Entry 8P0W (electron microscopy, 2.90 A resolution); this record covers chains D and H of the 12 polymer chains in the assembly.

== Chain D ==
Molecule: COMM domain-containing protein 4
Source organism: Homo sapiens
UniProtKB: Q9H0A8 (COMD4_HUMAN); residue numbers follow UniProt; this construct covers 1-199
Amino-acid sequence (199 residues; numbered 1 to 199; the number before each row is that of its first residue):
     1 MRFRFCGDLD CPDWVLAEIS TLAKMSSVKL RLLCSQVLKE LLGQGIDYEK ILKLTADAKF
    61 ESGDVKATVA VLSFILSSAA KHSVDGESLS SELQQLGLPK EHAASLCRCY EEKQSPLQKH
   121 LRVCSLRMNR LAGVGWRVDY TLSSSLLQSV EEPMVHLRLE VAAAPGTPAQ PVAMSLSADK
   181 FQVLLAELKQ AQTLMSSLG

== Chain H ==
Molecule: COMM domain-containing protein 8
Source organism: Homo sapiens
UniProtKB: Q9NX08 (COMD8_HUMAN); residue numbers follow UniProt; this construct covers 1-183
Amino-acid sequence (183 residues; numbered 1 to 183; the number before each row is that of its first residue):
     1 MEPEEGTPLW RLQKLPAELG PQLLHKIIDG ICGRAYPVYQ DYHTVWESEE WMHVLEDIAK
    61 FFKAIVGKNL PDEEIFQQLN QLNSLHQETI MKCVKSRKDE IKQALSREIV AISSAQLQDF
   121 DWQVKLALSS DKIAALRMPL LSLHLDVKEN GEVKPYSIEM SREELQNLIQ SLEAANKVVL
   181 QLK

== Interface between chain D and chain H ==
Contacting residue pairs - 87 pairs, chain D then chain H:
  Ala-80(D) / Ile-133(H)
  Lys-81(D) / Ser-130(H)
  Lys-81(D) / Asp-131(H)
  Lys-81(D) / Lys-132(H)
  Lys-81(D) / Ile-133(H)
  Lys-81(D) / Ala-134(H)  hydrogen bond (backbone-backbone)
  Leu-121(D) / Lys-132(H)
  Arg-122(D) / Ala-135(H)
  Arg-122(D) / Leu-136(H)
  Arg-122(D) / Arg-137(H)
  Ser-125(D) / Ser-130(H)  hydrogen bond
  Ser-125(D) / Leu-136(H)
  Arg-127(D) / Leu-140(H)
  Arg-127(D) / Glu-159(H)  salt bridge
  Arg-127(D) / Ser-161(H)
  Arg-127(D) / Glu-164(H)  salt bridge
  Met-128(D) / Glu-159(H)  hydrogen bond (backbone-side chain)
  Asn-129(D) / Ser-157(H)  hydrogen bond (side chain-backbone)
  Asn-129(D) / Glu-159(H)  hydrogen bond (backbone-side chain)
  Arg-130(D) / Glu-159(H)
  Arg-130(D) / Glu-164(H)
  Leu-131(D) / Glu-159(H)
  Leu-131(D) / Met-160(H)  hydrophobic
  Leu-131(D) / Glu-164(H)  hydrogen bond (backbone-side chain)
  Val-134(D) / Leu-168(H)  hydrophobic
  Trp-136(D) / Ser-171(H)
  Trp-136(D) / Ala-174(H)  hydrophobic
  Trp-136(D) / Ala-175(H)  hydrophobic
  Val-138(D) / Ala-175(H)
  Tyr-140(D) / Leu-182(H)  hydrophobic
  Ser-144(D) / Ile-109(H)
  Leu-146(D) / Gly-67(H)
  Leu-146(D) / Leu-105(H)
  Leu-146(D) / Glu-108(H)
  Leu-147(D) / Gly-67(H)
  Leu-147(D) / Ser-106(H)
  Leu-147(D) / Ile-109(H)  hydrophobic
  Gln-148(D) / Gly-67(H)  hydrogen bond (backbone-backbone)
  Gln-148(D) / Lys-68(H)
  Val-150(D) / Ile-109(H)  hydrophobic
  Glu-152(D) / Ser-106(H)  hydrogen bond
  Val-155(D) / Val-179(H)  hydrophobic
  Leu-157(D) / Leu-172(H)  hydrophobic
  Leu-159(D) / Ile-158(H)  hydrophobic
  Gln-170(D) / Tyr-156(H)
  Val-172(D) / Tyr-156(H)  hydrophobic
  Ala-173(D) / Ala-115(H)
  Met-174(D) / Ala-115(H)
  Met-174(D) / Leu-145(H)  hydrophobic
  Ser-175(D) / Ser-113(H)
  Ser-175(D) / Ala-115(H)  hydrogen bond (backbone-backbone)
  Ser-175(D) / Gln-116(H)
  Ser-175(D) / Leu-117(H)  hydrogen bond (backbone-backbone)
  Leu-176(D) / Leu-117(H)  hydrophobic
  Ala-178(D) / Lys-183(H)
  Asp-179(D) / Lys-183(H)  salt bridge
  Lys-180(D) / Gln-118(H)  hydrogen bond (side chain-backbone)
  Lys-180(D) / Asp-119(H)  salt bridge
  Phe-181(D) / Leu-172(H)
  Phe-181(D) / Ala-175(H)  hydrophobic
  Phe-181(D) / Asn-176(H)
  Gln-182(D) / Asn-176(H)  hydrogen bond
  Gln-182(D) / Leu-180(H)
  Gln-182(D) / Lys-183(H)
  Val-183(D) / Phe-120(H)
  Leu-184(D) / Phe-120(H)  hydrophobic
  Leu-185(D) / Leu-172(H)  hydrophobic
  Leu-185(D) / Asn-176(H)
  Glu-187(D) / Phe-120(H)
  Glu-187(D) / Trp-122(H)  hydrogen bond
  Leu-188(D) / Leu-168(H)  hydrophobic
  Leu-188(D) / Ile-169(H)
  Leu-188(D) / Leu-172(H)  hydrophobic
  Lys-189(D) / Glu-173(H)  salt bridge
  Ala-191(D) / Leu-141(H)  hydrophobic
  Gln-192(D) / Leu-165(H)
  Gln-192(D) / Gln-166(H)
  Gln-192(D) / Ile-169(H)
  Leu-194(D) / Trp-122(H)  hydrophobic
  Met-195(D) / Pro-139(H)  hydrophobic
  Met-195(D) / Leu-140(H)
  Met-195(D) / Leu-141(H)
  Met-195(D) / Ser-161(H)
  Met-195(D) / Arg-162(H)
  Ser-196(D) / Arg-162(H)
  Leu-198(D) / Pro-139(H)  hydrophobic
  Gly-199(D) / Arg-162(H)  hydrogen bond (backbone-side chain)
Other interface residues (no listed pair), chain D (57 interface residues in all): His-82, Gln-118, Cys-124, Asp-139, Thr-141, Ser-149, Pro-153, Met-154, Val-161, Ser-177
Other interface residues (no listed pair), chain H (56 interface residues in all): Val-66, Lys-102, Val-110, Val-124, Met-138, Leu-143, Val-147, Val-178

== In short ==
57 residues of chain D and 56 residues of chain H are in contact, with 14 hydrogen bonds and 5 salt bridges.
Polar pairs include Arg-127(D)/Glu-159(H), Arg-127(D)/Glu-164(H) and Asp-179(D)/Lys-183(H).
Chain D is COMM domain-containing protein 4 and chain H is COMM domain-containing protein 8, both from Homo
sapiens; the structure, Structure of the human Commander complex COMMD ring, was determined by electron
microscopy (same publication as 8P0V and 8P0X).
